7PJR - chain A; structure by X-ray diffraction, 1.51 A resolution.

Chain A:
Protein: Palmitoleoyl-protein carboxylesterase NOTUM
Source organism: Homo sapiens
Notes: EC 3.1.1.98
UniProt: Q6P988 (NOTUM_HUMAN); residues 4-374 here correspond to UniProt positions 81-451 (UniProt number = residue number + 77)
Amino-acid sequence (383 residues; row label = number of the first residue in the row):
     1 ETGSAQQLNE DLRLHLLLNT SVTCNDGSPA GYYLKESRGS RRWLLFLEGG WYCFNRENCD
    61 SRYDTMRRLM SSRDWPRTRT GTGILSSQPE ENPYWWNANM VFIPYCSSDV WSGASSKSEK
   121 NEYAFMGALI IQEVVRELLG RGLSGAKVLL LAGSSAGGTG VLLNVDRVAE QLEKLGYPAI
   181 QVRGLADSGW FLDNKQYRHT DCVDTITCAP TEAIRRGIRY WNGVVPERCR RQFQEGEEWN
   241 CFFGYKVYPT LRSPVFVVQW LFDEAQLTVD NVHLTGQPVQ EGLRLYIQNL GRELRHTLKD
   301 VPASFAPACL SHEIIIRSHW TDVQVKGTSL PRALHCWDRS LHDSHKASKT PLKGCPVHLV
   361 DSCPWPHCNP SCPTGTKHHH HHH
Disordered / not traced: 1-9, 200-203, 274-277, 343-349, 376-383
Differences from the reference sequence: cloning artifact (1-3); engineered mutation S253 (Cys330 in Q6P988); expression tag (375-383)
Cystine bridges: C24-C106, C53-C59, C229-C241, C309-C372, C336-C355, C363-C368
Covalent attachments: N-acetylglucosamine (NAG) linked to N19
Ligand contacts: 7SQ (1-[4-chloranyl-3-(trifluoromethyl)phenyl]-1,2,3-triazole): G50, W51, Y52, V110, S155, A156, T159, F191, P210, I214, F242, F243, A265, V269, H312
Curated features (UniProtKB/Swiss-Prot):
  - active site (Charge relay system): S155, D263, H312
  - modified residue: S4 (Phosphoserine)
  - glycosylation: N19 (N-linked (GlcNAc...) asparagine)

Summary:
Bound to chain A: compound 7SQ. Covalently linked N-acetylglucosamine: at N19. Curated annotation (UniProt)
lists 3 active-site residues.
Chain A is Palmitoleoyl-protein carboxylesterase NOTUM (Homo sapiens); the structure, Notum_ARUK3000438, was
determined by X-ray diffraction (same publication as 7PK3 and 7PKV).
